5K8I - chain A; structure by X-ray diffraction, 1.69 A resolution.

# Chain A
Protein: ZIKV NS3 helicase
From: Zika virus
Chain sequence (458 residues; numbered 164 to 621; the number before each row is that of its first residue):
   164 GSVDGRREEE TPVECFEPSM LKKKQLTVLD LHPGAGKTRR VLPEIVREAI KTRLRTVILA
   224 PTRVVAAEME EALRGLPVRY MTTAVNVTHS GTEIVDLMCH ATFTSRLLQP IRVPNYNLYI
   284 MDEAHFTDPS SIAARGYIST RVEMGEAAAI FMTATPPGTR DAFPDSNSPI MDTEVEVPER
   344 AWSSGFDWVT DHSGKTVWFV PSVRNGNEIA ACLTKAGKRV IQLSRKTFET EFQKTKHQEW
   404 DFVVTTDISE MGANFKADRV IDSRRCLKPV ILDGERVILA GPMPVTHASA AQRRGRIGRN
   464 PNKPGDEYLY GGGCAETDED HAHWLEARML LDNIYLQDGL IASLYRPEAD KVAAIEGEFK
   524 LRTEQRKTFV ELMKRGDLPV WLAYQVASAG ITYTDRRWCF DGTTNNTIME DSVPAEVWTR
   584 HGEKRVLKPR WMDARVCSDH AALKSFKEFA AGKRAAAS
Unresolved in the structure: 164-172, 247-255, 274-276, 621
Metal / ion sites: Mn2+ site 1 near H195 (its only coordinating residue here); Mn2+ site 2: T201, E286 (together with ATP)
Ligand contacts: ATP (adenosine-5'-triphosphate): H195, P196, G197, A198, G199, K200, T201, R202, E286, A317, N330, G415, N417, Q455, R459, R462, N463, P464
What the authors report for this chain:
  - catalytic residues: E286, Q455
  - binding site for ATP: R202, A317
  - Mn2+ coordination: T201, E286

# Overview
Ligands of chain A: ATP. T201 and E286 form the Mn2+ site 2. From the paper: catalytic residues E286 and Q455;
a binding site for ATP at R202 and A317.
Chain A is ZIKV NS3 helicase (Zika virus); the structure, Crystal structure of ZIKV NS3 helicase in complex
with ATP and Mn2+, was determined by X-ray diffraction together with 5JWH, 5K8L, 5K8T and 5K8U from the same
study.
